PDB entry 7OI0 | electron microscopy, 2.76 A resolution | chains K and A of the 11 polymer chains in the assembly

== Chain K ==
Molecule: 30S ribosomal protein S11
Organism: Escherichia coli BW25113
Reference sequence: A0A6D2X4T2 (A0A6D2X4T2_ECOLI); residues 1-128 here correspond to UniProt positions 2-129 (UniProt number = residue number + 1)
Sequence (128 residues; row label = number of the first residue in the row):
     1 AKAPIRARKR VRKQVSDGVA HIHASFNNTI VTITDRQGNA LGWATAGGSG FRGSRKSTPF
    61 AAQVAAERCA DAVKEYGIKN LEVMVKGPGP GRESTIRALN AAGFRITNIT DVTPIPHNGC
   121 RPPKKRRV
Not modelled in the structure: 1-11, 107-128

== Chain A ==
Molecule: 16S rRNA
Organism: Escherichia coli BW25113
Sequence (1542 nucleotides; each row starts with the number of its first residue):
     1 AAAUUGAAGA GUUUGAUCAU GGCUCAGAUU GAACGCUGGC GGCAGGCCUA ACACAUGCAA
    61 GUCGAACGGU AACAGGAAGA AGCUUGCUUC UUUGCUGACG AGUGGCGGAC GGGUGAGUAA
   121 UGUCUGGGAA ACUGCCUGAU GGAGGGGGAU AACUACUGGA AACGGUAGCU AAUACCGCAU
   181 AACGUCGCAA GACCAAAGAG GGGGACCUUC GGGCCUCUUG CCAUCGGAUG UGCCCAGAUG
   241 GGAUUAGCUA GUAGGUGGGG UAACGGCUCA CCUAGGCGAC GAUCCCUAGC UGGUCUGAGA
   301 GGAUGACCAG CCACACUGGA ACUGAGACAC GGUCCAGACU CCUACGGGAG GCAGCAGUGG
   361 GGAAUAUUGC ACAAUGGGCG CAAGCCUGAU GCAGCCAUGC CGCGUGUAUG AAGAAGGCCU
   421 UCGGGUUGUA AAGUACUUUC AGCGGGGAGG AAGGGAGUAA AGUUAAUACC UUUGCUCAUU
   481 GACGUUACCC GCAGAAGAAG CACCGGCUAA CUCCGUGCCA GCAGCCGCGG UAAUACGGAG
   541 GGUGCAAGCG UUAAUCGGAA UUACUGGGCG UAAAGCGCAC GCAGGCGGUU UGUUAAGUCA
   601 GAUGUGAAAU CCCCGGGCUC AACCUGGGAA CUGCAUCUGA UACUGGCAAG CUUGAGUCUC
   661 GUAGAGGGGG GUAGAAUUCC AGGUGUAGCG GUGAAAUGCG UAGAGAUCUG GAGGAAUACC
   721 GGUGGCGAAG GCGGCCCCCU GGACGAAGAC UGACGCUCAG GUGCGAAAGC GUGGGGAGCA
   781 AACAGGAUUA GAUACCCUGG UAGUCCACGC CGUAAACGAU GUCGACUUGG AGGUUGUGCC
   841 CUUGAGGCGU GGCUUCCGGA GCUAACGCGU UAAGUCGACC GCCUGGGGAG UACGGCCGCA
   901 AGGUUAAAAC UCAAAUGAAU UGACGGGGGC CCGCACAAGC GGUGGAGCAU GUGGUUUAAU
   961 UCGAUGCAAC GCGAAGAACC UUACCUGGUC UUGACAUCCA CGGAAGUUUU CAGAGAUGAG
  1021 AAUGUGCCUU CGGGAACCGU GAGACAGGUG CUGCAUGGCU GUCGUCAGCU CGUGUUGUGA
  1081 AAUGUUGGGU UAAGUCCCGC AACGAGCGCA ACCCUUAUCC UUUGUUGCCA GCGGUCCGGC
  1141 CGGGAACUCA AAGGAGACUG CCAGUGAUAA ACUGGAGGAA GGUGGGGAUG ACGUCAAGUC
  1201 AUCAUGGCCC UUACGACCAG GGCUACACAC GUGCUACAAU GGCGCAUACA AAGAGAAGCG
  1261 ACCUCGCGAG AGCAAGCGGA CCUCAUAAAG UGCGUCGUAG UCCGGAUUGG AGUCUGCAAC
  1321 UCGACUCCAU GAAGUCGGAA UCGCUAGUAA UCGUGGAUCA GAAUGCCACG GUGAAUACGU
  1381 UCCCGGGCCU UGUACACACC GCCCGUCACA CCAUGGGAGU GGGUUGCAAA AGAAGUAGGU
  1441 AGCUUAACCU UCGGGAGGGC GCUUACCACU UUGUGAUUCA UGACUGGGGU GAAGUCGUAA
  1501 CAAGGUAACC GUAGGGGAAC CUGCGGUUGG AUCACCUCCU UA
Not modelled in the structure: 1-6, 930-1387, 1398-1500, 1531-1542

== How chain K and chain A interact ==
Contacting residue pairs (47):
  Arg12(K) - U684(A)  hydrogen bond to the phosphate
  Arg12(K) - G685(A)  salt bridge to the phosphate
  His21(K) - A706(A)  hydrogen bond to the sugar
  His21(K) - U707(A)  salt bridge to the phosphate
  His23(K) - A706(A)  sugar contact
  Asn27(K) - G691(A)  phosphate contact
  Asn27(K) - U692(A)  phosphate contact
  Asn28(K) - C689(A)  hydrogen bond to the phosphate
  Asn28(K) - G690(A)  hydrogen bond to the phosphate
  Ile30(K) - C689(A)  phosphate contact
  Ile30(K) - G705(A)  base contact
  Val31(K) - G705(A)  base contact
  Thr32(K) - G705(A)  base contact
  Thr32(K) - A706(A)  sugar contact
  Thr34(K) - U707(A)  sugar contact
  Gly38(K) - G683(A)  hydrogen bond to the base
  Gly38(K) - U707(A)  hydrogen bond to the sugar
  Asn39(K) - G683(A)  hydrogen bond to the base
  Asn39(K) - U684(A)  sugar contact
  Ala40(K) - U684(A)  hydrogen bond to the sugar
  Ala40(K) - G685(A)  phosphate contact
  Ala40(K) - A706(A)  base contact
  Leu41(K) - G685(A)  sugar contact
  Trp43(K) - G685(A)  hydrogen bond to the sugar
  Trp43(K) - U686(A)  hydrogen bond to the sugar
  Trp43(K) - A687(A)  sugar contact
  Trp43(K) - G688(A)  sugar contact
  Trp43(K) - A704(A)  base contact
  Trp43(K) - G705(A)  base contact
  Thr45(K) - G688(A)  phosphate contact
  Thr45(K) - C689(A)  hydrogen bond to the phosphate
  Gly47(K) - G688(A)  sugar contact
  Gly47(K) - C689(A)  phosphate contact
  Gly48(K) - G688(A)  phosphate contact
  Ser49(K) - G688(A)  sugar contact
  Arg52(K) - C689(A)  salt bridge to the phosphate
  Arg52(K) - G690(A)  hydrogen bond to the base
  Arg52(K) - G691(A)  hydrogen bond to the base
  Arg52(K) - A695(A)  phosphate contact
  Gly53(K) - G691(A)  base contact
  Gly53(K) - U692(A)  base contact
  Gly53(K) - A695(A)  phosphate contact
  Ser54(K) - U692(A)  hydrogen bond to the base
  Ser54(K) - G693(A)  phosphate contact
  Ser54(K) - A694(A)  phosphate contact
  Ser54(K) - A695(A)  phosphate contact
  Met84(K) - U707(A)  sugar contact
Also at the interface, not in a pair above, chain K (26 interface residues in all): Ser25, Gly42, Lys56, Lys86
Also at the interface, not in a pair above, chain A (18 interface residues in all): C708

== Overview ==
26 residues of chain K face 18 of chain A across their interface; the contacts include 14 hydrogen bonds and 3
salt bridges. Polar pairs include Gly38(K)-G683(A), Asn39(K)-G683(A) and Arg52(K)-G690(A).
Chain K is 30S ribosomal protein S11 and chain A is 16S rRNA, both from Escherichia coli BW25113; the
structure, E.coli delta rbfA pre-30S ribosomal subunit class D, was determined by electron microscopy (same
publication as 7OE0 and 7OE1).
